Entry 7MUE (electron microscopy, 2.80 A resolution); this record covers chains XH and GX of the 72 polymer chains in the assembly.

# Chain XH
Molecule: Type IV secretion protein IcmK
From: Legionella pneumophila
UniProtKB: A0A2S6FBG9 (A0A2S6FBG9_LEGPN); residue numbers follow UniProt; this construct covers 1-361
Amino-acid sequence (361 residues; each row starts with the number of its first residue):
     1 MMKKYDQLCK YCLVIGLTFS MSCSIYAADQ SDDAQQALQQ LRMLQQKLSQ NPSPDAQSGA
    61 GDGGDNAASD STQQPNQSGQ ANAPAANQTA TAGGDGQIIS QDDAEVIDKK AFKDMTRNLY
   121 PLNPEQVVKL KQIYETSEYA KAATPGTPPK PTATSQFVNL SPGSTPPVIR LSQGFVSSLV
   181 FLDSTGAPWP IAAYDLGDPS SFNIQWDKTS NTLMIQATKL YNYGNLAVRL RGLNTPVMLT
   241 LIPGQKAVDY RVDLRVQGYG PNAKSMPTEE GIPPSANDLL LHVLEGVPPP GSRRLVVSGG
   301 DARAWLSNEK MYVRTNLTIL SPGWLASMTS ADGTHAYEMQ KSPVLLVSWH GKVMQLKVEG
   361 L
Disordered / not traced: 1-103, 264-361

# Chain GX
Molecule: Unknown protein fragment
From: Legionella pneumophila
Amino-acid sequence (48 residues; each row starts with the number of its first residue; note: 31 numbers in that range are skipped by the numbering (no residue carries them; nothing is unmodelled there); X marks 48 residues of unknown identity (built as UNK)):
     1 XXXXXXXXXX XXXXXXXXXX XXXXXXXXXX XXXXXXXX
    70 XXXXXXXXXX

# How chain XH and chain GX interact
Interface residues of chain XH (facing chain GX), 7 residues: Pro124, Glu125, Val128, Lys129, Gln132, Ile133, Thr136

# In short
Chain XH and chain GX make no direct contact in this assembly.
Chain XH is Type IV secretion protein IcmK and chain GX is Unknown protein fragment, both from Legionella
pneumophila; the structure, Legionella pneumophila Dot/Icm T4SS PR, was determined by electron microscopy,
deposited together with 7MUC, 7MUD, 7MUQ, 7MUS, 7MUV, 7MUW and 7MUY.
